PDB entry 6FN3 | X-ray diffraction, 1.90 A resolution | chain A

[Chain A]
Name: Cryptochrome photoreceptor
Organism: Chlamydomonas reinhardtii
UniProt: A8J8W0 (A8J8W0_CHLRE); residues 1-496 here = UniProt positions 1-496
Amino-acid sequence (509 residues; each row starts with the number of its first residue):
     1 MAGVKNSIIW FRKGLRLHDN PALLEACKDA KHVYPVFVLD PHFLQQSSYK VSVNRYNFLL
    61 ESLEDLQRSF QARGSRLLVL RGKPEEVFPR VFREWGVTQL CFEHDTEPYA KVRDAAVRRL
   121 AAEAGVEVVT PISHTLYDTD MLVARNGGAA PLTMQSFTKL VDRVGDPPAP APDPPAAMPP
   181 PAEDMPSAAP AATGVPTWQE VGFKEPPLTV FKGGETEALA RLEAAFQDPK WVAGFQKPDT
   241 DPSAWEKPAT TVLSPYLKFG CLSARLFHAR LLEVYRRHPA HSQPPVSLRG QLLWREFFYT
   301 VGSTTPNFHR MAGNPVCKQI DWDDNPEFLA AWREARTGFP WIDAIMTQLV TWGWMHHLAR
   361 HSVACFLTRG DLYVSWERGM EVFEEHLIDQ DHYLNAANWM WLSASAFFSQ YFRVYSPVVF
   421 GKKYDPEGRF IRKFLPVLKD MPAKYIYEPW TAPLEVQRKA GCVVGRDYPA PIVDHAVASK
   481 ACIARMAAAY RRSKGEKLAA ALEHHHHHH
Unresolved in the structure: 1-2, 47-49, 495-509
Differences from the reference sequence: expression tag (497-509)
Ligand contacts: FAD (flavin-adenine dinucleotide): F235, K237, T250, T251, V252, L253, S254, L257, F267, L288, Q291, L292, W294, R295, F298, W354, M355, H356, H357, R360, H361, A364, F383, L387, D389, Q390, D391, L394, N395, N398, W399, L402
Reported in the primary citation:
  - binding site for flavin-adenine dinucleotide: N395
  - contacts within the chain: D321-Y373 (hydrogen bond), D323-R485 (salt bridge), W322-Y373, E384-N395 (water-mediated contact), Q390-N395 (water-mediated contact), Y373-C482, Y373-M486
  - catalytic residues: H357, H361 (proposed by the authors, not directly observed)

[Summary]
Chain A binds flavin-adenine dinucleotide. The paper reports catalytic residues H357 and H361; a binding site
for flavin-adenine dinucleotide at N395.
Chain A is Cryptochrome photoreceptor (Chlamydomonas reinhardtii); the structure, X-ray structure of
animal-like Cryptochrome from Chlamydomonas reinhardtii, was determined by X-ray diffraction, deposited
together with 6FN0, 6FN2 and 5ZM0.
